Entry 4GGA (X-ray diffraction, 2.04 A resolution); this record covers chain A.

Chain A:
Name: Cell division cycle protein 20 homolog
Source organism: Homo sapiens
Reference sequence: Q12834 (CDC20_HUMAN); residues 81-499 here = UniProt positions 81-499
Chain sequence (420 residues; numbered 80 to 499; the number before each row is that of its first residue):
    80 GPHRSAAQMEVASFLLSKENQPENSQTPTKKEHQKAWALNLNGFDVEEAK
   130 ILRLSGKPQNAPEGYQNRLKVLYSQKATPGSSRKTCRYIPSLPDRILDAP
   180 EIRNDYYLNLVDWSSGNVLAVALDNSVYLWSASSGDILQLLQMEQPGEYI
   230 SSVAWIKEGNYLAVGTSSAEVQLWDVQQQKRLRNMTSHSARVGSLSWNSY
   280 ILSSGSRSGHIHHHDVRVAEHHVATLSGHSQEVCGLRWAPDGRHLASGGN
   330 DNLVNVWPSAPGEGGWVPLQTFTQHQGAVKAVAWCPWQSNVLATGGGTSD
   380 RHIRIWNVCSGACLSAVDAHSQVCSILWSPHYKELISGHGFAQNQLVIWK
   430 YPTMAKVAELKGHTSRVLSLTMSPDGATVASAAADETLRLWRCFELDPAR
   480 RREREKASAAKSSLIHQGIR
Not modelled in the structure: 80-164, 479-499
Sequence notes: expression tag (80)
UniProt features mapped onto this chain:
  - modified residue: S92 (Phosphoserine), T106 (Phosphothreonine), S153 (Phosphoserine), T157 (Phosphothreonine), S161 (Phosphoserine)
  - cross-link (Glycyl lysine isopeptide (Lys-Gly)): K485 (interchain with G-Cter in ubiquitin), K490 (interchain with G-Cter in ubiquitin)
  - natural variant: R182 to R499 (deletion: In OZEMA14), A211 (A211T: In OZEMA14; uncertain significance), Y228 (Y228C: In OZEMA14), R262 to R499 (deletion: In OZEMA14), R286 (R286S: Found in a patient with mosaic variagated aneuploidy syndrome 1; uncertain significance), R296 (R296Q: In OZEMA14; uncertain significance), R322 to R499 (deletion: In OZEMA14), R322 (R322Q: In OZEMA14), W385 (W385C: In OZEMA14), L439 (L439R: In OZEMA14; uncertain significance)
  - mutagenesis: S92 (S92A: Loss of BUB1-mediated phosphorylation and inhibition and partially defective spindle-assembly checkpoint; when associated with A-41; A-72; A-153; A-157 and A-161), R132 (R132A: Loss of interaction with MAD2L1), S153 (S153A: Loss of BUB1-mediated phosphorylation and inhibition and partially defective spindle-assembly checkpoint; when associated with A-42; A-72; A-92; A-157 and A-161), T157 (T157A: Loss of BUB1-mediated phosphorylation and inhibition and partially defective spindle-assembly checkpoint; when associated with A-42; A-72; A-92; A-153 and A-161), S161 (S161A: Loss of BUB1-mediated phosphorylation and inhibition and partially defective spindle-assembly checkpoint; when associated with A-72; A-92; A-153; A-157 and A-161), K485 (K485R: Does not affect its ability to bind the APC/C complex; when associated with R-490), K490 (K490R: Does not affect its ability to bind the APC/C complex; when associated with R-485)
Reported in the primary citation:
  - mutagenesis - W209A: unchanged catalytic activity on cyclin B1
  - mutagenesis - T377A, Q401A, R445A: unchanged catalytic activity
  - mutagenesis - L176A: decreased binding to BubR1N
  - mutagenesis - D177A, Y207A, E465A: increased binding to BubR1N
  - mutagenesis - D177A: decreased catalytic activity on cyclin B1
  - mutagenesis - D177A: unchanged catalytic activity on cyclin B1 DeltaD

Summary:
UniProt lists 7 mutagenesis sites. From the paper: D177A, Y207A and E465A increase binding to BubR1N; L176A
reduces binding to BubR1N; 8 substitutions were tested in all.
Chain A is Cell division cycle protein 20 homolog (Homo sapiens); the structure, Structural Analysis of Human
Cdc20 Supports Multi-site Degron Recognition by APC/C, was determined by X-ray diffraction together with 4GGC
and 4GGD from the same study.
